PDB entry 5BVN | X-ray diffraction, 2.21 A resolution | chain A

[Chain A]
Name: Epithelial discoidin domain-containing receptor 1
From: Homo sapiens
Notes: EC 2.7.10.1
UniProtKB: Q08345 (DDR1_HUMAN), isoform Q08345-6; residues 595-913 here correspond to UniProt positions 576-894 (UniProt number = residue number - 19)
Chain sequence (324 residues; each row starts with the number of its first residue):
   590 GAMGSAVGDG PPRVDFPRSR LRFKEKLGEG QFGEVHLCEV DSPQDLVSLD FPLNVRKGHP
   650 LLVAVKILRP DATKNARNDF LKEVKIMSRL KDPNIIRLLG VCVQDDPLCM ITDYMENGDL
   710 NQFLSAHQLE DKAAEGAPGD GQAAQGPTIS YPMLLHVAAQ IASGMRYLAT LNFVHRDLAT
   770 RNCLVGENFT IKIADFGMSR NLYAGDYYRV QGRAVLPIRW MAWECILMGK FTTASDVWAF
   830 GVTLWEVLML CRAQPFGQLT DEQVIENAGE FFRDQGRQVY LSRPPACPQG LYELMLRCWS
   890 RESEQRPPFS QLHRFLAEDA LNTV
Disordered / not traced: 590-603, 632-647, 722-735, 912-913
Construct notes: expression tag (590-594)
Residues lining bound ligands: 4VD (N-[5-({[(3-fluorophenyl)carbamoyl]amino}methyl)-2-methylphenyl]imidazo[1,2-a]pyridine-3-carboxamide): Leu616, Val624, Ala653, Val654, Lys655, Glu672, Ile675, Met676, Leu679, Ile684, Ile685, Met699, Thr701, Asp702, Tyr703, Met704, Gly707, Phe762, His764, Leu773, Ile782, Ala783, Asp784, Phe785
Swiss-Prot annotation at these positions:
  - binding site (ATP): Lys674

[Summary]
Chain A binds compound 4VD. UniProt lists ATP-binding residue Lys674.
Chain A is Epithelial discoidin domain-containing receptor 1 (Homo sapiens); the structure, Fragment-based
discovery of potent and selective DDR1/2 inhibitors, was determined by X-ray diffraction (same publication as
5BVK, 5BVO and 5BVW).
